6HIY - chains CO and CA of the 41 polymer chains in the assembly; structure by electron microscopy, 3.27 A resolution.

== Chain CO ==
Name: uS15m
Organism: Trypanosoma brucei brucei
UniProtKB: Q4GZ99 (Q4GZ99_TRYB2); numbering as in UniProt (aligned over 1-429)
Chain sequence (429 residues; numbered 1 to 429; the number before each row is that of its first residue):
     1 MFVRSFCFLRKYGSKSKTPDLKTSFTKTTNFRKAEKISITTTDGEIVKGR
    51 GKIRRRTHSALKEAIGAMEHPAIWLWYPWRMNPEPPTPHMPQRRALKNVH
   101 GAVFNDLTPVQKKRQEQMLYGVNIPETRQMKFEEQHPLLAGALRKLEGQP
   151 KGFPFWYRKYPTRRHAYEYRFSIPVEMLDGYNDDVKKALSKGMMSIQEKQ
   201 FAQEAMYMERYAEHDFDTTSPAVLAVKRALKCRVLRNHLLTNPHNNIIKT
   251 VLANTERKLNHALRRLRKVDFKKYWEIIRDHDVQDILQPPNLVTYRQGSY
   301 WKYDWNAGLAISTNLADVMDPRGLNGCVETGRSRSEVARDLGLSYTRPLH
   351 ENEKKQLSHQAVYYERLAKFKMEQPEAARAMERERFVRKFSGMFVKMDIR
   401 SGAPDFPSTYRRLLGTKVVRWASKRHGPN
Unresolved in the structure: 1-68

== Chain CA ==
Molecule: 9S rRNA
Organism: Trypanosoma brucei brucei
Sequence (621 nucleotides; row label = number of the first residue in the row):
     1 UAAAUUAUGGUCAAUUGUUAGUAUUCAUAUUAAUUUUUUUAAAUGUUUUA
    51 UCAUUUUAUAAAGGUUUAUUUUUGAAAGAUUUUUUGUAUAAAAUUUUAGG
   101 AAUAGUUAAUAAUAAUUUAUAAUUUUGAUUAGAUUGUUUUGUUAAUGCUA
   151 UUAGAUGGGUGUGGAAAAAUAAAAAAAAUAAUUAAUAUAUAUCAAUAAUA
   201 AAUUAAAUUAAUCUAUUAGUCAGAAAUGGAUGCCAGCCGUUGCGGUAAUU
   251 UCUAUGCUUUUAAAUAUUAUACAAUUAUCAUAUUAAAUUGUUAAGUGUUG
   301 AUUUAACCAAUAAAAAUAUAAAUAAUUUUUAUUUGUUUUUAAACACCAUU
   351 AGGUAUAUGCAAAUAUAAAAUUAUAGUAAUUAUAAAUUAUAUUAUAUUAU
   401 AUUUAUUCAUAUAAUUAAUAGGAUAAUAUUUGUAGUUUUUGAUACCAUGA
   451 UAAGGAUUAUAAAUUGAAAGUGGUAAUAUCAUAAUCAAAAUUUAUUAUUU
   501 AUAUUAAAUAUGUAUGUGUAGAUAAAAUAAGAAAUUAAAAAGGUAUUGUU
   551 GCCCACCAAUUUUUAUAAUAAAAAUAACGUGCAGUAAUUAAUAUAUUUAU
   601 AAAAAUAUAUUUUUUUUUUUU
Unresolved in the structure: 395-537
Differences from the reference sequence: conflict U298 (C2839 in 343546); insertion (614-621)
Metal / ion sites: Mg2+ site 1 near A27 (its only coordinating residue here); Mg2+ site 2: A61, A155; Mg2+ site 3 near U65 (its only coordinating residue here); Mg2+ site 4 near A68 (its only coordinating residue here); Mg2+ site 5 near A76 (its only coordinating residue here); Mg2+ site 6: A224, A225; Mg2+ site 7: U281, A367; Mg2+ site 8 near U339 (its only coordinating residue here); Mg2+ site 9 near A385 (its only coordinating residue here); Mg2+ site 10: A386, U387; Mg2+ site 11 near A541 (its only coordinating residue here); Mg2+ site 12 near U563 (its only coordinating residue here); 4 more Mg2+ sites not listed
Residues lining bound ligands:
  - spermidine (SPD), molecule 1: A27, U28, G239, A266, U267, U268
  - spermidine (SPD), molecule 2: A218, U259, U261, A262, A263, A264
  - spermine (SPM): U66, U67, U95, U96, U97, U125, U126, G127, A128, U129

== Interface between chain CO and chain CA ==
Pairs across the interface - 144 pairs, chain CO then chain CA:
  Trp-74(CO) with C360(CA), hydrogen bond to the phosphate
  Trp-79(CO) with U597(CA), hydrogen bond to the phosphate
  Arg-80(CO) with U596(CA), phosphate contact; U597(CA), salt bridge to the phosphate
  Met-81(CO) with A595(CA), sugar contact; U596(CA), hydrogen bond to the phosphate
  Asn-82(CO) with U336(CA), base contact; A361(CA), sugar contact
  Pro-85(CO) with G359(CA), base contact; C360(CA), base contact
  Pro-86(CO) with C360(CA), sugar contact
  His-89(CO) with G359(CA), sugar contact
  Met-90(CO) with C360(CA), phosphate contact
  Pro-91(CO) with G359(CA), sugar contact
  Gln-92(CO) with U358(CA), sugar contact; G359(CA), sugar contact
  Arg-93(CO) with U358(CA), hydrogen bond to the base
  Arg-94(CO) with U333(CA), salt bridge to the phosphate; C360(CA), salt bridge to the phosphate
  Lys-97(CO) with A331(CA), sugar contact; U332(CA), salt bridge to the phosphate
  Asn-98(CO) with A331(CA), sugar contact
  Val-99(CO) with U328(CA), hydrogen bond to the sugar
  Gly-101(CO) with A331(CA), sugar contact
  Gln-197(CO) with A320(CA), base contact; A321(CA), hydrogen bond to the sugar
  Leu-224(CO) with U323(CA), base contact
  Arg-228(CO) with A325(CA), base contact
  Lys-231(CO) with A286(CA), base contact; A322(CA), phosphate contact; U323(CA), salt bridge to the phosphate
  His-238(CO) with A287(CA), base contact; U288(CA), base contact
  Asn-242(CO) with U288(CA), hydrogen bond to the sugar
  His-244(CO) with U358(CA), salt bridge to the phosphate
  Asn-245(CO) with A287(CA), sugar contact; U288(CA), hydrogen bond to the sugar
  Asn-246(CO) with U333(CA), sugar contact
  Ile-247(CO) with A286(CA), sugar contact; A287(CA), sugar contact
  Ile-248(CO) with A287(CA), base contact
  Lys-249(CO) with U332(CA), phosphate contact; U333(CA), salt bridge to the phosphate
  Val-251(CO) with A285(CA), base contact
  Ala-253(CO) with U328(CA), base contact
  Asn-254(CO) with U284(CA), base contact; A285(CA), hydrogen bond to the base
  Arg-257(CO) with U284(CA), base contact; U328(CA), salt bridge to the phosphate
  Lys-258(CO) with A324(CA), salt bridge to the phosphate
  His-261(CO) with U327(CA), salt bridge to the phosphate
  Asn-291(CO) with U330(CA), base contact
  Val-293(CO) with U126(CA), phosphate contact; U330(CA), base contact
  Thr-294(CO) with U126(CA), hydrogen bond to the base
  Arg-296(CO) with U123(CA), salt bridge to the phosphate; U124(CA), salt bridge to the phosphate
  Gln-297(CO) with U126(CA), sugar contact
  Ser-299(CO) with U126(CA), base contact; U327(CA), hydrogen bond to the base
  Lys-302(CO) with U327(CA), base contact
  Tyr-303(CO) with U327(CA), hydrogen bond to the base
  Asn-306(CO) with U327(CA), base contact
  Asn-352(CO) with A119(CA), phosphate contact; U120(CA), base contact
  Lys-355(CO) with A119(CA), salt bridge to the phosphate
  Gln-356(CO) with U118(CA), sugar contact; A119(CA), hydrogen bond to the sugar
  His-359(CO) with U117(CA), hydrogen bond to the sugar; U118(CA), sugar contact
  Gln-360(CO) with A109(CA), hydrogen bond to the sugar; U110(CA), sugar contact
  Tyr-363(CO) with A111(CA), hydrogen bond to the phosphate; A112(CA), hydrogen bond to the phosphate; U113(CA), base contact
  Tyr-364(CO) with A111(CA), phosphate contact; A112(CA), phosphate contact
  Arg-385(CO) with U113(CA), hydrogen bond to the phosphate; A114(CA), salt bridge to the phosphate
  Arg-388(CO) with A114(CA), salt bridge to the phosphate
  Lys-389(CO) with A112(CA), hydrogen bond to the sugar
  Phe-390(CO) with G161(CA), base contact
  Met-393(CO) with G157(CA), base contact; G158(CA), hydrogen bond to the sugar
  Phe-394(CO) with G157(CA), sugar contact; G158(CA), phosphate contact
  Val-395(CO) with G161(CA), base contact
  Lys-396(CO) with G163(CA), base contact
  Met-397(CO) with U89(CA), base contact
  Asp-398(CO) with A166(CA), phosphate contact
  Ile-399(CO) with U70(CA), base contact; U71(CA), base contact
  Arg-400(CO) with G157(CA), hydrogen bond to the phosphate; G158(CA), salt bridge to the phosphate; A167(CA), salt bridge to the phosphate
  Pro-404(CO) with A90(CA), phosphate contact; A91(CA), phosphate contact
  Ser-408(CO) with A68(CA), sugar contact
  Thr-409(CO) with A68(CA), hydrogen bond to the sugar; U69(CA), phosphate contact
  Tyr-410(CO) with U69(CA), base contact; U70(CA), hydrogen bond to the base
  Arg-411(CO) with U65(CA), phosphate contact; U66(CA), salt bridge to the phosphate; U67(CA), hydrogen bond to the sugar; A68(CA), hydrogen bond to the sugar
  Arg-412(CO) with U65(CA), hydrogen bond to the base; U69(CA), hydrogen bond to the base; U156(CA), base contact
  Leu-413(CO) with U156(CA), sugar contact; G157(CA), sugar contact
  Lys-417(CO) with G63(CA), base contact; U156(CA), hydrogen bond to the sugar; G157(CA), salt bridge to the phosphate
  Arg-420(CO) with G105(CA), hydrogen bond to the sugar; U106(CA), salt bridge to the phosphate
  Trp-421(CO) with G105(CA), phosphate contact; U106(CA), hydrogen bond to the phosphate
  Ala-422(CO) with G105(CA), hydrogen bond to the phosphate; U130(CA), phosphate contact
  Ser-423(CO) with A104(CA), sugar contact; G105(CA), phosphate contact; U129(CA), sugar contact; U130(CA), phosphate contact
  Lys-424(CO) with U66(CA), salt bridge to the phosphate; U129(CA), phosphate contact; U130(CA), hydrogen bond to the phosphate
  Arg-425(CO) with U67(CA), hydrogen bond to the base; U123(CA), hydrogen bond to the phosphate; U124(CA), salt bridge to the phosphate; A128(CA), hydrogen bond to the phosphate; U129(CA), salt bridge to the phosphate
  His-426(CO) with A104(CA), phosphate contact; G105(CA), salt bridge to the phosphate; U106(CA), sugar contact; U107(CA), phosphate contact; A122(CA), hydrogen bond to the sugar; U123(CA), sugar contact
  Gly-427(CO) with A122(CA), sugar contact; U123(CA), sugar contact
  Pro-428(CO) with U67(CA), base contact; U123(CA), sugar contact
  Asn-429(CO) with U67(CA), base contact; A92(CA), hydrogen bond to the phosphate
Other interface residues (no listed pair), chain CO (94 interface residues in all): Pro-83, Glu-84, Phe-201, Lys-227, Leu-235, Thr-250, His-350, Leu-367, Gly-392, Gly-402, Phe-406, Thr-416, Val-418
Other interface residues (no listed pair), chain CA (71 interface residues in all): U125, A155, U289, U326, U329, U334

== Summary ==
Chain CO and chain CA form an interface of 94 and 71 residues respectively; the contacts include 37 hydrogen
bonds and 24 salt bridges. Polar contacts include Arg-93(CO)/U358(CA), Asn-254(CO)/A285(CA) and
Thr-294(CO)/U126(CA). Ligands of chain CA: spermidine and spermine.
Here chain CO is uS15m and chain CA is 9S rRNA, both from Trypanosoma brucei brucei. Entry 6HIY (Cryo-EM
structure of the Trypanosoma brucei mitochondrial ribosome - This entry contains the body of the ...) was
determined by electron microscopy (same publication as 6HIV, 6HIW, 6HIX and 6HIZ).
